PDB entry 6ZTZ | electron microscopy, 6.50 A resolution (low resolution: residue-level contacts below are approximate; hydrogen-bond / salt-bridge calls are withheld) | chains B and C of the 11 polymer chains in the assembly

Chain B:
Molecule: Inner capsid protein lambda-1
From: Reovirus sp
Reference sequence: Q9WAB2 (LMBD1_REOVL); numbering as in UniProt (aligned over 241-1275)
Chain sequence (1035 residues; each row starts with the number of its first residue):
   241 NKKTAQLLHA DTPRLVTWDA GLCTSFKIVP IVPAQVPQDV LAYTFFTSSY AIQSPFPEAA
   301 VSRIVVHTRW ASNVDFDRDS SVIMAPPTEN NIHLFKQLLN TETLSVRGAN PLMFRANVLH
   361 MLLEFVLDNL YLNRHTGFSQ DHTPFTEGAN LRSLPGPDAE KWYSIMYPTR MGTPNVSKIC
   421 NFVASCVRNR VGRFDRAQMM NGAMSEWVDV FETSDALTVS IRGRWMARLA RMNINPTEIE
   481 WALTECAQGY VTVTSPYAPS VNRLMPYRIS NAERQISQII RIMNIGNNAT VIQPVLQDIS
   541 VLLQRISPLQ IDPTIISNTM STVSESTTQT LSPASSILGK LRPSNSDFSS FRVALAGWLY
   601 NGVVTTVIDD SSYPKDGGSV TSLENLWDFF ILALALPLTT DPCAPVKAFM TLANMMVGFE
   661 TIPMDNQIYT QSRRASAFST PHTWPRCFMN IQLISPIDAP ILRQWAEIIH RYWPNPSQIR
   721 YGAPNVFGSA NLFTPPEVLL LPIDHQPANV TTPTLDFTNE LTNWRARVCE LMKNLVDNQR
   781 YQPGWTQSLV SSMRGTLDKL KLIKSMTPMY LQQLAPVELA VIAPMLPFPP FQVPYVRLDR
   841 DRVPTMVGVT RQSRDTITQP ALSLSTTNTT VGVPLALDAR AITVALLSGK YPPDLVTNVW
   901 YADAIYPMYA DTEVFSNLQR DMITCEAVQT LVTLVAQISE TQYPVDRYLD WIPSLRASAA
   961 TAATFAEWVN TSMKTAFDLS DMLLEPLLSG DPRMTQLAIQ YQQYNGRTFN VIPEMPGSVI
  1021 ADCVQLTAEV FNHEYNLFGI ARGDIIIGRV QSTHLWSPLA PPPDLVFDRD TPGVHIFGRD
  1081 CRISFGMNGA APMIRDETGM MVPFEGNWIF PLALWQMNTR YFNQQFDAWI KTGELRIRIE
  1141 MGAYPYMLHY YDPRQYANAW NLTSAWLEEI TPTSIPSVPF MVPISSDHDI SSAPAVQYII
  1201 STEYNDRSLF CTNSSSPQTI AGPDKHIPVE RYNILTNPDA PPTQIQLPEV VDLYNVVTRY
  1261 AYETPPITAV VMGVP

Chain C:
Molecule: Inner capsid protein lambda-1
From: Reovirus sp
Reference sequence: Q9WAB2 (LMBD1_REOVL); residue numbers follow UniProt; this construct covers 260-562, 571-1275
Chain sequence (1008 residues; each row starts with the number of its first residue; note: 8 numbers in that range are skipped by the numbering (no residue carries them; nothing is unmodelled there)):
   260 AGLCTSFKIV PIVPAQVPQD VLAYTFFTSS YAIQSPFPEA AVSRIVVHTR WASNVDFDRD
   320 SSVIMAPPTE NNIHLFKQLL NTETLSVRGA NPLMFRANVL HMLLEFVLDN LYLNRHTGFS
   380 QDHTPFTEGA NLRSLPGPDA EKWYSIMYPT RMGTPNVSKI CNFVASCVRN RVGRFDRAQM
   440 MNGAMSEWVD VFETSDALTV SIRGRWMARL ARMNINPTEI EWALTECAQG YVTVTSPYAP
   500 SVNRLMPYRI SNAERQISQI IRIMNIGNNA TVIQPVLQDI SVLLQRISPL QIDPTIISNT
   560 MST
   571 LSPASSILGK LRPSNSDFSS FRVALAGWLY NGVVTTVIDD SSYPKDGGSV TSLENLWDFF
   631 ILALALPLTT DPCAPVKAFM TLANMMVGFE TIPMDNQIYT QSRRASAFST PHTWPRCFMN
   691 IQLISPIDAP ILRQWAEIIH RYWPNPSQIR YGAPNVFGSA NLFTPPEVLL LPIDHQPANV
   751 TTPTLDFTNE LTNWRARVCE LMKNLVDNQR YQPGWTQSLV SSMRGTLDKL KLIKSMTPMY
   811 LQQLAPVELA VIAPMLPFPP FQVPYVRLDR DRVPTMVGVT RQSRDTITQP ALSLSTTNTT
   871 VGVPLALDAR AITVALLSGK YPPDLVTNVW YADAIYPMYA DTEVFSNLQR DMITCEAVQT
   931 LVTLVAQISE TQYPVDRYLD WIPSLRASAA TAATFAEWVN TSMKTAFDLS DMLLEPLLSG
   991 DPRMTQLAIQ YQQYNGRTFN VIPEMPGSVI ADCVQLTAEV FNHEYNLFGI ARGDIIIGRV
  1051 QSTHLWSPLA PPPDLVFDRD TPGVHIFGRD CRISFGMNGA APMIRDETGM MVPFEGNWIF
  1111 PLALWQMNTR YFNQQFDAWI KTGELRIRIE MGAYPYMLHY YDPRQYANAW NLTSAWLEEI
  1171 TPTSIPSVPF MVPISSDHDI SSAPAVQYII STEYNDRSLF CTNSSSPQTI AGPDKHIPVE
  1231 RYNILTNPDA PPTQIQLPEV VDLYNVVTRY AYETPPITAV VMGVP

Chain B / chain C interface:
Residue-residue contacts (85):
  Thr-284(B) with Tyr-1121(C)
  Tyr-290(B) with Arg-1120(C); Tyr-1121(C); Gln-1124(C)
  Gln-380(B) with Leu-955(C); Arg-956(C); Ala-957(C); Ser-958(C); Thr-961(C)
  His-382(B) with Glu-342(C); Asn-350(C)
  Thr-383(B) with Pro-1172(C); Thr-1173(C)
  Pro-384(B) with Pro-1172(C)
  Phe-385(B) with Gln-1116(C); Met-1117(C); Pro-1172(C)
  Asn-390(B) with Ser-958(C)
  Gly-412(B) with Met-1117(C); Asn-1118(C)
  Thr-413(B) with Arg-1082(C); Asn-1118(C)
  Pro-414(B) with Arg-1082(C); Ile-1083(C); Asn-1118(C); Tyr-1121(C); Phe-1122(C)
  Asn-415(B) with Arg-1082(C); Ile-1083(C)
  Val-416(B) with Arg-1082(C); Ile-1083(C)
  Cys-420(B) with Arg-1082(C)
  Asn-421(B) with Asp-1080(C); Arg-1082(C)
  Val-423(B) with Arg-1079(C)
  Ala-424(B) with Arg-1079(C)
  Cys-426(B) with Arg-1079(C)
  Val-427(B) with Arg-1079(C)
  Arg-428(B) with Arg-1079(C)
  Arg-436(B) with Gln-859(C)
  Ala-437(B) with Gln-859(C)
  Gln-438(B) with Gln-859(C); Pro-860(C)
  Met-439(B) with Pro-860(C); Ala-861(C); Leu-862(C)
  Met-440(B) with Ala-861(C); Leu-862(C); Ser-863(C); Leu-864(C)
  Asn-441(B) with Leu-862(C); Ser-863(C); Leu-864(C)
  Gly-442(B) with Ser-989(C)
  Trp-481(B) with Ile-668(C); Tyr-669(C)
  Thr-484(B) with Ile-668(C)
  Glu-485(B) with Gln-667(C)
  Gln-488(B) with Ser-672(C)
  Gly-489(B) with Ser-672(C); Arg-673(C)
  Tyr-490(B) with Ser-672(C); Arg-673(C); Arg-674(C)
  Thr-492(B) with Arg-674(C); Ala-677(C)
  Thr-494(B) with Ala-677(C)
  Tyr-497(B) with Thr-680(C); Tyr-1004(C)
  Pro-499(B) with Thr-866(C)
  Val-750(B) with Gly-658(C); Phe-659(C)
  Thr-751(B) with Val-657(C); Gly-658(C); Phe-659(C)
  Val-899(B) with Asp-616(C)
  Ala-902(B) with Asp-616(C)
  Asp-903(B) with Asp-616(C)
  Asp-1187(B) with Met-1087(C)
  Pro-1217(B) with Met-1087(C); Asn-1088(C)
  Gln-1218(B) with Met-1087(C); Asn-1088(C)
  Val-1274(B) with Asp-610(C)
  Pro-1275(B) with Arg-674(C)
Interface residues without a listed pair, chain B (52 interface residues in all): Tyr-283, Asp-381, Gly-388, Ser-425, Ala-498
Interface residues without a listed pair, chain C (51 interface residues in all): Met-523, Thr-670, Ser-676, Thr-845, Thr-867, Asn-868, Phe-1085

In short:
52 residues of chain B face 51 of chain C across their interface.
Here chain B is Inner capsid protein lambda-1 and chain C is Inner capsid protein lambda-1, both from Reovirus
sp. Entry 6ZTZ (Assembly intermediates of orthoreovirus captured in the cell) was determined by electron
microscopy together with 6XF7, 6XF8, 6ZTS and 6ZTY from the same study.
